1VQL - chains 0 and R of the 32 polymer chains in the assembly; structure by X-ray diffraction, 2.30 A resolution.

[Chain 0]
Molecule: 23S ribosomal RNA
Organism: Haloarcula marismortui
Sequence (2922 nucleotides; row label = number of the first residue in the row):
     2 UUGGCUACUAUGCCAGCUGGUGGAUUGCUCGGCUCAGGCGCUGAUGAAGG
    52 ACGUGCCAAGCUGCGAUAAGCCAUGGGGAGCCGCACGGAGGCGAAGAACC
   102 AUGGAUUUCCGAAUGAGAAUCUCUCUAACAAUUGCUUCGCGCAAUGAGGA
   152 ACCCCGAGAACUGAAACAUCUCAGUAUCGGGAGGAACAGAAAACGCAAUG
   202 UGAUGUCGUUAGUAACCGCGAGUGAACGCGAUACAGCCCAAACCGAAGCC
   252 CUCACGGGCAAUGUGGUGUCAGGGCUACCUCUCAUCAGCCGACCGUCUCG
   302 ACGAAGUCUCUUGGAACAGAGCGUGAUACAGGGUGACAACCCCGUACUCG
   352 AGACCAGUACGACGUGCGGUAGUGCCAGAGUAGCGGGGGUUGGAUAUCCC
   402 UCGCGAAUAACGCAGGCAUCGACUGCGAAGGCUAAACACAACCUGAGACC
   452 GAUAGUGAACAAGUAGUGUGAACGAACGCUGCAAAGUACCCUCAGAAGGG
   502 AGGCGAAAUAGAGCAUGAAAUCAGUUGGCGAUCGAGCGACAGGGCAUACA
   552 AGGUCCCUCGACGAAUGACCGACGCGCGAGCGUCCAGUAAGACUCACGGG
   602 AAGCCGAUGUUCUGUCGUACGUUUUGAAAAACGAGCCAGGGAGUGUGUCU
   652 GCAUGGCAAGUCUAACCGGAGUAUCCGGGGAGGCACAGGGAAACCGACAU
   702 GGCCGCAGGGCUUUGCCCGAGGGCCGCCGUCUUCAAGGGCGGGGAGCCAU
   752 GUGGACACGACCCGAAUCCGGACGAUCUACGCAUGGACAAGAUGAAGCGU
   802 GCCGAAAGGCACGUGGAAGUCUGUUAGAGUUGGUGUCCUACAAUACCCUC
   852 UCGUGAUCUAUGUGUAGGGGUGAAAGGCCCAUCGAGUCCGGCAACAGCUG
   902 GUUCCAAUCGAAACAUGUCGAAGCAUGACCUCCGCCGAGGUAGUCUGUGA
   952 GGUAGAGCGACCGAUUGGUGUGUCCGCCUCCGAGAGGAGUCGGCACACCU
  1002 GUCAAACUCCAAACUUACAGACGCCGUUUGACGCGGGGAUUCCGGUGCGC
  1052 GGGGUAAGCCUGUGUACCAGGAGGGGAACAACCCAGAGAUAGGUUAAGGU
  1102 CCCCAAGUGUGGAUUAAGUGUAAUCCUCUGAAGGUGGUCUCGAGCCCUAG
  1152 ACAGCCGGGAGGUGAGCUUAGAAGCAGCUACCCUCUAAGAAAAGCGUAAC
  1202 AGCUUACCGGCCGAGGUUUGAGGCGCCCAAAAUGAUCGGGACUCAAAUCC
  1252 ACCACCGAGACCUGUCCGUACCACUCAUACUGGUAAUCGAGUAGAUUGGC
  1302 GCUCUAAUUGGAUGGAAGUAGGGGUGAAAACUCCUAUGGACCGAUUAGUG
  1352 ACGAAAAUCCUGGCCAUAGUAGCAGCGAUAGUCGGGUGAGAACCCCGACG
  1402 GCCUAAUGGAUAAGGGUUCCUCAGCACUGCUGAUCAGCUGAGGGUUAGCC
  1452 GGUCCUAAGUCAUACCGCAACUCGACUAUGACGAAAUGGGAAACGGGUUA
  1502 AUAUUCCCGUGCCACUAUGCAGUGAAAGUUGACGCCCUGGGGUCGAUCAC
  1552 GCUGGGCAUUCGCCCAGUCGAACCGUCCAACUCCGUGGAAGCCGUAAUGG
  1602 CAGGAAGCGGACGAACGGCGGCAUAGGGAAACGUGAUUCAACCUGGGGCC
  1652 CAUGAAAAGACGAGCAUAGUGUCCGUACCGAGAACCGACACAGGUGUCCA
  1702 UGGCGGCGAAAGCCAAGGCCUGUCGGGAGCAACCAACGUUAGGGAAUUCG
  1752 GCAAGUUAGUCCCGUACCUUCGGAAGAAGGGAUGCCUGCUCCGGAACGGA
  1802 GCAGGUCGCAGUGACUCGGAAGCUCGGACUGUCUAGUAACAACAUAGGUG
  1852 ACCGCAAAUCCGCAAGGACUCGUACGGUCACUGAAUCCUGCCCAGUGCAG
  1902 GUAUCUGAACACCUCGUACAAGAGGACGAAGGACCUGUCAACGGCGGGGG
  1952 UAACUAUGACCCUCUUAAGGUAGCGUAGUACCUUGCCGCAUCAGUAGCGG
  2002 CUUGCAUGAAUGGAUUAACCAGAGCUUCACUGUCCCAACGUUGGGCCCGG
  2052 UGAACUGUACAUUCCAGUGCGGAGUCUGGAGACACCCAGGGGGAAGCGAA
  2102 GACCCUAUGGAGCUUUACUGCAGGCUGUCGCUGAGACGUGGUCGCCGAUG
  2152 UGCAGCAUAGGUAGGAGACACUACACAGGUACCCGCGCUAGCGGGCCACC
  2202 GAGUCAACAGUGAAAUACUACCCGUCGGUGACUGCGACUCUCACUCCGGG
  2252 AGGAGGACACCGAUAGCCGGGCAGUUUGACUGGGGCGGUACGCGCUCGAA
  2302 AAGAUAUCGAGCGCGCCCUAUGGCUAUCUCAGCCGGGACAGAGACCCGGC
  2352 GAAGAGUGCAAGAGCAAAAGAUAGCUUGACAGUGUUCUUCCCAACGAGGA
  2402 ACGCUGACGCGAAAGCGUGGUCUAGCGAACCAAUUAGCCUGCUUGAUGCG
  2452 GGCAAUUGAUGACAGAAAAGCUACCCUAGGGAUAACAGAGUCGUCACUCG
  2502 CAAGAGCACAUAUCGACCGAGUGGCUUGCUACCUCGAUGUCGGUUCCCUC
  2552 CAUCCUGCCCGUGCAGAAGCGGGCAAGGGUGAGGUUGUUCGCCUAUUAAA
  2602 GGAGGUCGUGAGCUGGGUUUAGACCGUCGUGAGACAGGUCGGCUGCUAUC
  2652 UACUGGGUGUGUAAUGGUGUCUGACAAGAACGACCGUAUAGUACGAGAGG
  2702 AACUACGGUUGGUGGCCACUGGUGUACCGGUUGUUCGAGAGAGCACGUGC
  2752 CGGGUAGCCACGCCACACGGGGUAAGAGCUGAACGCAUCUAAGCUCGAAA
  2802 CCCACUUGGAAAAGAGACACCGCCGAGGUCCCGCGUACAAGACGCGGUCG
  2852 AUAGACUCGGGGUGUGCGCGUCGAGGUAACGAGACGUUAAGCCCACGAGC
  2902 ACUAACAGACCAAAGCCAUCAU
Disordered / not traced: 2-9, 126-127, 715, 971-998, 1560, 1952-1963, 2137-2236, 2339-2343, 2665-2666, 2915-2923
Sequence notes: modified residue (628, 2587-2588, 2619, 2621)
Modified / non-standard residues: 1MA (6-hydro-1-methyladenosine-5'-monophosphate) at position 628, OMU (o2'-methyluridine 5'-monophosphate) at position 2587, OMG (o2'-methylguanosine-5'-monophosphate) at position 2588, UR3 (3-methyluridine-5'-monophoshate) at position 2619, PSU (pseudouridine-5'-monophosphate) at position 2621
Bound ions: Na+ site 1: U12 (shared with Lys60(R) of chain R); Mg2+ site 1 near G28 (its only coordinating residue here); Na+ site 2: C40, C443; Na+ site 3: G56, A59, G61; Sr2+ site 1: C85, A86, C87; Sr2+ site 2: C85 (shared with 1 residue of chain T); Na+ site 4: C141, G142; Na+ site 5 near U146 (its only coordinating residue here); Sr2+ site 3: G147, A183 (shared with 1 residue of chain M); Mg2+ site 2: C162, U2276; Mg2+ site 3: A165, A167, C168; Na+ site 6: A165, A166, A167; 47 more Mg2+ sites not listed; 54 more Na+ sites not listed; 2 more K+ sites not listed; 73 more Sr2+ sites not listed

[Chain R]
Molecule: 50S ribosomal protein L22P
Organism: Haloarcula marismortui
Reference sequence: P10970 (RL22_HALMA); residue numbers follow UniProt; this construct covers 0-154
Amino-acid sequence (155 residues; numbered 0 to 154; the number before each row is that of its first residue; numbering starts at 0):
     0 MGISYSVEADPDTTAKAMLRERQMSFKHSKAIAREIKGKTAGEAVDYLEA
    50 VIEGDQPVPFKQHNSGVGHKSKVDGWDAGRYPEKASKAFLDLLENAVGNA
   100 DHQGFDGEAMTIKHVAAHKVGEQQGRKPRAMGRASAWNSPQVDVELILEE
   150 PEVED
Disordered / not traced: 0, 151-154
Bound ions: Na+ site 1: Lys60 (shared with U12(0) of chain 0); Sr2+ near Gln61 (its only coordinating residue here); Mg2+: Gly65 (shared with C2048(0), A2089(0) of chain 0); Na+ site 2: Ser70, Val72; Na+ site 3: Val72, Trp75 (shared with U2659(0), G2660(0) of chain 0)

[Chain 0 / chain R interface]
Contacting residue pairs (132):
  A11(0) - Lys60(R)  hydrogen bond to the phosphate
  A11(0) - Trp75(R)  sugar contact
  U12(0) - Lys60(R)  salt bridge to the phosphate
  U12(0) - Trp75(R)  sugar contact
  G13(0) - Gln61(R)  phosphate contact
  U19(0) - Ser5(R)  hydrogen bond to the sugar
  G20(0) - Ile2(R)  sugar contact
  G20(0) - Ser3(R)  hydrogen bond to the sugar
  G20(0) - Tyr4(R)  sugar contact
  G20(0) - Ser5(R)  sugar contact
  G20(0) - His117(R)  base contact
  G21(0) - Gly1(R)  phosphate contact
  G21(0) - Ile2(R)  phosphate contact
  G21(0) - Ser3(R)  hydrogen bond to the phosphate
  G21(0) - Lys118(R)  sugar contact
  G21(0) - Val119(R)  sugar contact
  U22(0) - Gly1(R)  hydrogen bond to the phosphate
  U22(0) - Val119(R)  sugar contact
  C492(0) - His101(R)  hydrogen bond to the sugar
  C494(0) - Glu93(R)  sugar contact
  G499(0) - Arg19(R)  phosphate contact
  G499(0) - Asn94(R)  hydrogen bond to the base
  G500(0) - Tyr4(R)  phosphate contact
  G500(0) - Ala16(R)  sugar contact
  G500(0) - Met17(R)  hydrogen bond to the sugar
  G500(0) - Arg19(R)  salt bridge to the phosphate
  G500(0) - Asn94(R)  hydrogen bond to the sugar
  G500(0) - Asn98(R)  base contact
  G501(0) - Tyr4(R)  hydrogen bond to the phosphate
  G501(0) - Lys15(R)  sugar contact
  G501(0) - Met17(R)  phosphate contact
  G501(0) - Asn98(R)  hydrogen bond to the sugar
  G501(0) - Gln102(R)  hydrogen bond to the sugar
  U510(0) - Ser3(R)  base contact
  C523(0) - Phe25(R)  sugar contact
  C523(0) - Lys29(R)  hydrogen bond to the phosphate
  A524(0) - Phe25(R)  sugar contact
  A524(0) - Lys29(R)  salt bridge to the phosphate
  A524(0) - Gln61(R)  phosphate contact
  A524(0) - Ala115(R)  sugar contact
  A524(0) - Ala116(R)  hydrogen bond to the sugar
  A524(0) - His117(R)  hydrogen bond to the base
  G525(0) - Arg33(R)  salt bridge to the phosphate
  G525(0) - His113(R)  hydrogen bond to the sugar
  G525(0) - Ala115(R)  sugar contact
  U526(0) - Lys36(R)  salt bridge to the phosphate
  U840(0) - Arg128(R)  hydrogen bond to the sugar
  U840(0) - Ala129(R)  phosphate contact
  A841(0) - Arg128(R)  salt bridge to the phosphate
  A841(0) - Ala129(R)  hydrogen bond to the phosphate
  A841(0) - Met130(R)  base contact
  A843(0) - Arg128(R)  phosphate contact
  A843(0) - Ala129(R)  phosphate contact
  A844(0) - Ala129(R)  phosphate contact
  A844(0) - Met130(R)  hydrogen bond to the phosphate
  A844(0) - Gly131(R)  base contact
  A1369(0) - Lys26(R)  hydrogen bond to the sugar
  A1369(0) - Ser64(R)  hydrogen bond to the phosphate
  G1370(0) - Ser24(R)  hydrogen bond to the base
  G1370(0) - Lys26(R)  salt bridge to the phosphate
  G1370(0) - His27(R)  base contact
  G1370(0) - His62(R)  salt bridge to the phosphate
  G1370(0) - Asn63(R)  phosphate contact
  G1370(0) - Ser64(R)  hydrogen bond to the phosphate
  G1370(0) - Arg79(R)  sugar contact
  G1370(0) - Pro139(R)  base contact
  U1371(0) - Ser64(R)  sugar contact
  U1371(0) - Arg79(R)  salt bridge to the phosphate
  A1372(0) - Trp136(R)  base contact
  G1373(0) - Trp136(R)  base contact
  C1428(0) - Gln22(R)  phosphate contact
  C1428(0) - Gln122(R)  hydrogen bond to the phosphate
  C1431(0) - Lys126(R)  hydrogen bond to the base
  A1689(0) - Pro127(R)  base contact
  A1689(0) - Arg128(R)  hydrogen bond to the base
  A1689(0) - Gly131(R)  base contact
  A1689(0) - Arg132(R)  hydrogen bond to the base
  A1689(0) - Ala133(R)  base contact
  C1690(0) - Pro127(R)  base contact
  C2048(0) - Gly65(R)  phosphate contact
  C2048(0) - Lys69(R)  phosphate contact
  C2049(0) - Lys69(R)  salt bridge to the phosphate
  C2049(0) - Gly78(R)  phosphate contact
  C2049(0) - Arg79(R)  salt bridge to the phosphate
  C2049(0) - Tyr80(R)  phosphate contact
  G2050(0) - Arg79(R)  salt bridge to the phosphate
  G2050(0) - Tyr80(R)  hydrogen bond to the phosphate
  G2050(0) - Pro81(R)  phosphate contact
  G2050(0) - Glu82(R)  hydrogen bond to the sugar
  G2051(0) - His27(R)  phosphate contact
  G2051(0) - Pro81(R)  phosphate contact
  G2051(0) - Glu82(R)  hydrogen bond to the phosphate
  G2051(0) - Lys83(R)  hydrogen bond to the phosphate
  U2052(0) - Lys83(R)  salt bridge to the phosphate
  U2052(0) - Trp136(R)  sugar contact
  G2053(0) - Trp136(R)  sugar contact
  G2053(0) - Asn137(R)  hydrogen bond to the phosphate
  G2053(0) - Ser138(R)  hydrogen bond to the phosphate
  A2054(0) - Arg128(R)  hydrogen bond to the base
  A2054(0) - Ser134(R)  hydrogen bond to the sugar
  A2054(0) - Ala135(R)  hydrogen bond to the sugar
  A2054(0) - Trp136(R)  sugar contact
  A2054(0) - Asn137(R)  hydrogen bond to the phosphate
  A2055(0) - Arg128(R)  hydrogen bond to the sugar
  A2055(0) - Arg132(R)  hydrogen bond to the sugar
  A2055(0) - Ser134(R)  sugar contact
  A2055(0) - Ala135(R)  phosphate contact
  C2086(0) - Trp75(R)  sugar contact
  C2087(0) - His68(R)  hydrogen bond to the sugar
  C2087(0) - Asp76(R)  sugar contact
  C2088(0) - Asn63(R)  phosphate contact
  C2088(0) - Ser64(R)  phosphate contact
  C2088(0) - Gly65(R)  hydrogen bond to the phosphate
  C2088(0) - Val66(R)  sugar contact
  A2089(0) - Gly65(R)  phosphate contact
  U2648(0) - Arg128(R)  hydrogen bond to the base
  G2657(0) - His68(R)  base contact
  G2658(0) - His68(R)  hydrogen bond to the sugar
  G2658(0) - Asp76(R)  hydrogen bond to the base
  U2659(0) - Trp75(R)  hydrogen bond to the sugar
  U2659(0) - Asp76(R)  hydrogen bond to the sugar
  G2660(0) - Val72(R)  phosphate contact
  G2660(0) - Gly74(R)  hydrogen bond to the phosphate
  G2660(0) - Trp75(R)  phosphate contact
  C2831(0) - Lys71(R)  phosphate contact
  C2832(0) - Lys71(R)  salt bridge to the phosphate
  A2841(0) - Gly67(R)  sugar contact
  A2841(0) - His68(R)  hydrogen bond to the sugar
  A2841(0) - Lys69(R)  sugar contact
  G2842(0) - His68(R)  sugar contact
  G2842(0) - Ser70(R)  phosphate contact
  A2843(0) - Ser70(R)  phosphate contact
Interface residues without a listed pair, chain 0 (59 interface residues in all): C491, U493, A502, U1368, A1427, U1429, C2056
Interface residues without a listed pair, chain R (68 interface residues in all): Val6, Asp73, Gln123

[In short]
59 residues of chain 0 and 68 residues of chain R are in contact, with 48 hydrogen bonds and 14 salt bridges.
Polar pairs include G499(0)-Asn94(R), A524(0)-His117(R) and G1370(0)-Ser24(R). The Na+ site 1 is built by
U12(0) and Lys60(R).
Chain 0 is 23S ribosomal RNA and chain R is 50S ribosomal protein L22P, both from Haloarcula marismortui; the
structure, The structure of the transition state analogue "DCSN" bound to the large ribosomal subunit of
haloarcula ..., was determined by X-ray diffraction (same publication as 1VQ4, 1VQ5, 1VQ8, 1VQ9, 1VQK, 1VQM,
1VQO and 1VQP).
